Entry 7NOY (X-ray diffraction, 1.80 A resolution); this record covers chain A.

== Chain A ==
Name: Uncharacterized protein Rv0560c
From: Mycobacterium tuberculosis (strain ATCC 25618 / H37Rv)
Reference sequence: P9WKL5 (Y560_MYCTU); residues 4-227 here correspond to UniProt positions 18-241 (UniProt number = residue number + 14)
Amino-acid sequence (245 residues; row label = number of the first residue in the row; numbers below 1 keep their minus sign (Met-17 is residue -17)):
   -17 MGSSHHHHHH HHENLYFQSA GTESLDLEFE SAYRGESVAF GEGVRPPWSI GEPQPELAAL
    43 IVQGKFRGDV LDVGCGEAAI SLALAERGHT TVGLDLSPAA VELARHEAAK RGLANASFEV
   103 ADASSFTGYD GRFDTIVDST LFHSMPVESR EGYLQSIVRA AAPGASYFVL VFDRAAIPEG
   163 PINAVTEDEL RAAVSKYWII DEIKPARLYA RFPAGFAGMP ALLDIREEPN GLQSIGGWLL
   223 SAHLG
Unresolved in the structure: -17 to 4, 19-26
Differences from the reference sequence: initiating methionine (-17); expression tag (-16 to 3)
Metal / ion sites: Na+ site 1 near Ser126 (its only coordinating residue here); Na+ site 2: Gly162, Asn165
Ligand contacts:
  - S-adenosylhomocysteine (SAH): Phe11, Tyr15, Trp30, Gln36, Asp54, Gly56, Cys57, Gly58, Leu76, Asp77, Leu78, Ser79, Ala103, Asp104, Ala105, Ser106, Ser121, Thr122, Leu123, Ser126, Met127
  - 1-oxidanylquinolin-4-one (UK5): Trp30, Gln36, Thr122, His125, Ser126, Phe154, Leu190, Tyr191, Ala192, Phe194

== Overview ==
Ligands of chain A: S-adenosylhomocysteine and 1-oxidanylquinolin-4-one. The Na+ site 2 is built by Gly162 and
Asn165.
Chain A is Uncharacterized protein Rv0560c (Mycobacterium tuberculosis (strain ATCC 25618 / H37Rv)); the
structure, Crystal structure of the heterocyclic toxin methyltransferase from Mycobacterium tuberculosis in
complex with substrate 1-hydroxyquinolin-4(1H)-one, was determined by X-ray diffraction together with 7BGG,
7NDM and 7NMK from the same study.
